6P4K - chains A and C of the 3 polymer chains in the assembly; structure by electron microscopy, 3.10 A resolution.

== Chain A (and C) ==
Molecule: Capsid protein
From: Murine norovirus 1
Notes: chain C of this document is another copy of the same molecule, construct and numbering; everything in this record applies to it too
UniProtKB: Q2V8W4 (Q2V8W4_9CALI); numbering as in UniProt (aligned over 17-532)
Sequence (516 residues; each row starts with the number of its first residue):
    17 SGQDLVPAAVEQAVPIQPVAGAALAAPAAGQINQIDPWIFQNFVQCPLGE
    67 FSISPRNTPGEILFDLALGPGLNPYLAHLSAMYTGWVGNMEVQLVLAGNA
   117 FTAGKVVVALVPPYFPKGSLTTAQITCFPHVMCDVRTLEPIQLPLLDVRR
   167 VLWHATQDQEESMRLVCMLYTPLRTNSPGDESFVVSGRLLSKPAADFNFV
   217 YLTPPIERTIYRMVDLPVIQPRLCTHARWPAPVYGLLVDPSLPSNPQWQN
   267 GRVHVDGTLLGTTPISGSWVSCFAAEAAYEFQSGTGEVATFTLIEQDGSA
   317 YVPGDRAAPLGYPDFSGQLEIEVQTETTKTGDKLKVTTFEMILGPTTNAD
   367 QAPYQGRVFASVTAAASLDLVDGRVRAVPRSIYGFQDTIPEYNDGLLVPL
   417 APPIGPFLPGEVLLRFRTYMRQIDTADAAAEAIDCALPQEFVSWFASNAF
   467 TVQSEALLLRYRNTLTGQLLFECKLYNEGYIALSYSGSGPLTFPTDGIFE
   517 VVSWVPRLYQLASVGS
Unresolved in the structure: 17-18 (chain C: 17-28, 531-532)

== Interface between chain A and chain C ==
Contacting residue pairs - 44 pairs, chain A then chain C:
  Ala42(A) with Gln33(C)
  Pro43(A) with Ala36(C), hydrogen bond (backbone-backbone); Leu40(C), hydrophobic
  Ala44(A) with Val35(C); Leu40(C), hydrophobic; Val164(C); Arg165(C), hydrogen bond (backbone-backbone)
  Ala45(A) with Gln33(C)
  Gly46(A) with Ile32(C); Gln33(C), hydrogen bond (backbone-backbone); Val164(C)
  Gln47(A) with Pro31(C), hydrogen bond (side chain-backbone); Pro145(C)
  Thr100(A) with Tyr130(C); Phe131(C)
  Val167(A) with Arg166(C)
  Leu168(A) with Leu40(C), hydrophobic; Arg166(C), hydrogen bond (backbone-backbone); Val167(C)
  Trp169(A) with Val164(C), hydrophobic; Arg165(C), hydrogen bond (side chain-backbone); Arg166(C)
  Ala171(A) with Tyr130(C), hydrophobic
  Glu176(A) with Arg166(C), salt bridge
  Tyr217(A) with Ile32(C); Leu126(C), hydrogen bond (side chain-backbone); Pro128(C), hydrophobic; Pro145(C); Met179(C)
  Leu218(A) with Cys143(C)
  Thr219(A) with Pro128(C); Phe144(C)
  Pro220(A) with Gln140(C); Cys143(C), hydrophobic; Phe144(C)
  Ile222(A) with Phe131(C), hydrophobic; Pro132(C); Gln140(C)
  Pro319(A) with Leu413(C), hydrophobic
  Tyr370(A) with Leu413(C), hydrophobic
  Gln371(A) with Leu412(C); Leu413(C), hydrogen bond (side chain-backbone)
  Arg373(A) with Gly411(C); Leu412(C)
Other interface residues (no listed pair), chain A (24 interface residues in all): Ile48, His170, Gln173
Other interface residues (no listed pair), chain C (26 interface residues in all): Asp163, Asn409, Val414

== In short ==
24 residues of chain A and 26 residues of chain C are in contact, with 8 hydrogen bonds and 1 salt bridge.
Polar contacts include Glu176(A)-Arg166(C), Gln47(A)-Pro31(C) and Trp169(A)-Arg165(C).
Chain A and chain C are both Capsid protein (Murine norovirus 1); the structure, mouse norovirus complexed
with TCA, was determined by electron microscopy, deposited together with 6P4J and 6P4L.
